Entry 7UWB (electron microscopy, 3.90 A resolution); this record covers chains G and H of the 31 polymer chains in the assembly.

# Chain G
Protein: V-type proton ATPase subunit E
Source organism: Citrus limon
UniProt: Q9MB46 (VATE_CITUN); residues 1-230 here = UniProt positions 1-230
Sequence (230 residues; row label = number of the first residue in the row):
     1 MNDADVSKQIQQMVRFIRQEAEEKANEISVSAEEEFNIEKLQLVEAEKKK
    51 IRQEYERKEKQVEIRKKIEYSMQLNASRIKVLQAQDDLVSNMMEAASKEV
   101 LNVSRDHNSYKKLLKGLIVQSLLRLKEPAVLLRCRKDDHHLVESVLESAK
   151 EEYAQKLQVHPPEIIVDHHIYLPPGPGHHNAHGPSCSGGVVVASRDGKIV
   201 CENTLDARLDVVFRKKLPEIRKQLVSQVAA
Not modelled in the structure: 1-11, 167-177, 227-230

# Chain H
Protein: V-type proton ATPase subunit G
Source organism: Citrus limon
UniProt: A0A067DRZ4 (A0A067DRZ4_CITSI); numbering as in UniProt (aligned over 1-110)
Sequence (110 residues; each row starts with the number of its first residue):
     1 MASNRGHGGIQQLLAAEQEAQHIVAAARNAKMARLRQAKEEAEREIAEHR
    51 AQVEREFQRKLAESSGDSGANVKRLEQETEVKIHHLNAGAEKIQYDVVQM
   101 LLKHVTTVKN
Not modelled in the structure: 1-13

# Interface between chain G and chain H
Pairs across the interface (40):
  A21(G) - I23(H)
  A25(G) - I23(H)
  I28(G) - A27(H)  hydrophobic
  S29(G) - A30(H)
  A32(G) - A30(H)  hydrophobic
  A32(G) - R34(H)
  F36(G) - R34(H)
  L43(G) - E45(H)
  V44(G) - E45(H)
  I51(G) - V53(H)  hydrophobic
  Y55(G) - V53(H)  hydrophobic
  V81(G) - I83(H)  hydrophobic
  A84(G) - I83(H)  hydrophobic
  Q85(G) - L86(H)
  L88(G) - L86(H)
  L88(G) - N87(H)
  M92(G) - Q94(H)
  A95(G) - V98(H)  hydrophobic
  A96(G) - V98(H)
  A96(G) - L102(H)
  E99(G) - V98(H)
  E99(G) - L102(H)
  V100(G) - L102(H)  hydrophobic
  V103(G) - L102(H)  hydrophobic
  L113(G) - T106(H)
  G116(G) - V108(H)
  G116(G) - N110(H)
  L117(G) - V108(H)  hydrophobic
  V119(G) - N110(H)
  L205(G) - V105(H)  hydrophobic
  R208(G) - V105(H)  hydrogen bond (side chain-backbone)
  R208(G) - T107(H)  hydrogen bond (side chain-backbone)
  R208(G) - V108(H)
  V212(G) - L101(H)  hydrophobic
  V212(G) - H104(H)
  V212(G) - V105(H)  hydrophobic
  F213(G) - L101(H)
  I220(G) - V97(H)  hydrophobic
  Q223(G) - I93(H)
  S226(G) - G89(H)
Interface residues without a listed pair, chain G (41 interface residues in all): I17, R18, E39, K40, E47, K48, K80, Q120, L209, L224
Interface residues without a listed pair, chain H (33 interface residues in all): A16, E19, K31, A38, E41, E48, H49, T79, K82, H85, A90

# Summary
Chain G and chain H form an interface of 41 and 33 residues respectively, with 2 hydrogen bonds. Polar pairs
include R208(G)-V105(H) and R208(G)-T107(H).
Here chain G is V-type proton ATPase subunit E and chain H is V-type proton ATPase subunit G, both from Citrus
limon. Entry 7UWB (Citrus V-ATPase State 2, Highest-Resolution Class) was determined by electron microscopy,
deposited together with 7UW9, 7UWA, 7UWC and 7UWD.
